1NEK - chains B and C of the 4 polymer chains in the assembly; structure by X-ray diffraction, 2.60 A resolution.

# Chain B
Name: Succinate dehydrogenase iron-sulfur protein
Organism: Escherichia coli
Notes: EC 1.3.99.1, 1.3.5.1
Reference sequence: P07014 (DHSB_ECOLI); numbering as in UniProt (aligned over 1-238)
Amino-acid sequence (238 residues; numbered 1 to 238; the number before each row is that of its first residue):
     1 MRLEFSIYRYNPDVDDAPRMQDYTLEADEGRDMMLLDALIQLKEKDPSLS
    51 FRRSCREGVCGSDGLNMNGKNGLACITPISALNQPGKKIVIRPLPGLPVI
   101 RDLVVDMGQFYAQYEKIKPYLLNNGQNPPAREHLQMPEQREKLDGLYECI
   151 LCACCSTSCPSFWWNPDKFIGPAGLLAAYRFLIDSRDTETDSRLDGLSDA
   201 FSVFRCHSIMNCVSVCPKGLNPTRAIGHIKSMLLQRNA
Metal / ion sites: 2Fe-2S cluster Fe: C55, C60, D63, C75; 4Fe-4S cluster Fe: C149, C152, C155, C216; 3Fe-4S cluster Fe: C159, C206, C212; Ca2+: D187, T190
Small-molecule neighbours:
  - 3Fe-4S cluster (F3S): C159, S161, F169, P172, C206, H207, S208, I209, M210, N211, C212, T223, I226
  - 2Fe-2S cluster (FES): R53, S54, C55, R56, E57, G58, V59, C60, G61, S62, D63, L73, C75
  - 4Fe-4S cluster (SF4): F110, C149, I150, L151, C152, A153, C154, C155, A173, L176, C216, P217, K218, L220, P222
  - ubiquinone-2 (UQ2): P160, W164, H207, I209
Swiss-Prot annotation at these positions:
  - binding site ([2Fe-2S] cluster): C55, C60, C75
  - binding site ([4Fe-4S] cluster): C149, C152, C155, C216
  - binding site ([3Fe-4S] cluster): C159, C206, C212
  - binding site (a ubiquinone): W164

# Chain C
Name: Succinate dehydrogenase cytochrome b-556 subunit
Organism: Escherichia coli
Reference sequence: P69054 (DHSC_ECOLI); residues 1-129 here = UniProt positions 1-129
Amino-acid sequence (129 residues; row label = number of the first residue in the row):
     1 MIRNVKKQRPVNLDLQTIRFPITAIASILHRVSGVITFVAVGILLWLLGT
    51 SLSSPEGFEQASAIMGSFFVKFIMWGILTALAYHVVVGIRHMMMDFGYLE
   101 ETFEAGKRSAKISFVITVVLSLLAGVLVW
Metal / ion sites: heme Fe: H84 (shared with 1 residue of chain D)
Small-molecule neighbours:
  - cardiolipin (CDN): V41, L44, L48, S51, F58, A61, S62, M65, M74, L78, L81, A82, V85, L120, L123, A124, V126, L127, V128, W129
  - EPH (L-alpha-phosphatidyl-beta-oleoyl-gamma-palmitoyl-phosphatidylethanolamine): I22, L29, K107, K111, F114, V118
  - heme (HEM): H30, R31, G34, V35, T37, F38, H84, V85, G88, I89, H91, M92
  - ubiquinone-2 (UQ2): L15, F20, A24, S27, I28, R31, V32
Swiss-Prot annotation at these positions:
  - binding site (heme): H84

# Chain B / chain C interface
Residue-residue contacts - 40 pairs, chain B then chain C:
  Y10(B) with P10(C)
  P12(B) with K7(C)
  D13(B) with K7(C), salt bridge
  P18(B) with P10(C), hydrophobic
  G69(B) with T17(C); I18(C); R19(C), hydrogen bond (backbone-backbone)
  R92(B) with N12(C), hydrogen bond; D14(C); T17(C), hydrogen bond
  P93(B) with N12(C), hydrogen bond (backbone-side chain)
  P95(B) with N12(C); I18(C), hydrophobic
  G96(B) with V11(C); N12(C), hydrogen bond (backbone-backbone); L13(C)
  P98(B) with R9(C); P10(C)
  V99(B) with R9(C); P10(C), hydrogen bond (backbone-backbone)
  I100(B) with R9(C)
  D106(B) with R9(C), salt bridge
  W163(B) with F20(C), hydrophobic
  H207(B) with R31(C), hydrogen bond; H91(C), hydrogen bond (backbone-side chain)
  I209(B) with T23(C), hydrogen bond (backbone-side chain); A24(C), hydrophobic; S27(C)
  M210(B) with M94(C), hydrophobic; E101(C); T102(C); F103(C)
  N211(B) with F20(C); P21(C); A24(C)
  S214(B) with P21(C); F103(C)
  N221(B) with E101(C), hydrogen bond (side chain-backbone)
  T223(B) with E101(C), hydrogen bond (side chain-backbone)
  R224(B) with E101(C)
Other interface residues (no listed pair), chain B (32 interface residues in all): Y8, N66, N68, K70, L94, L97, S208, V213, H228, K230
Other interface residues (no listed pair), chain C (24 interface residues in all): L15, D95, G106

# Summary
32 residues of chain B and 24 residues of chain C are in contact, with 11 hydrogen bonds and 2 salt bridges.
Polar pairs include D13(B)-K7(C), D106(B)-R9(C) and R92(B)-N12(C). Ubiquinone-2 is bound between chain B and
chain C.
Here chain B is Succinate dehydrogenase iron-sulfur protein and chain C is Succinate dehydrogenase cytochrome
b-556 subunit, both from Escherichia coli. Entry 1NEK (Complex II (Succinate Dehydrogenase) From E. Coli with
ubiquinone bound) was determined by X-ray diffraction together with 1NEN from the same study.
